PDB entry 3J3R | electron microscopy, 9.40 A resolution (very low resolution: no residue pairs are listed; an interface is given only as per-side residue counts) | chains D and E of the 12 polymer chains in the assembly

[Chain D (and E)]
Protein: Negative regulator of genetic competence ClpC/MecB
Source organism: Bacillus subtilis
Notes: chain E of this document is another copy of the same molecule, construct and numbering; everything in this record applies to it too
Reference sequence: P37571 (CLPC_BACSU); residues 1-810 here = UniProt positions 1-810
Amino-acid sequence (810 residues; row label = number of the first residue in the row):
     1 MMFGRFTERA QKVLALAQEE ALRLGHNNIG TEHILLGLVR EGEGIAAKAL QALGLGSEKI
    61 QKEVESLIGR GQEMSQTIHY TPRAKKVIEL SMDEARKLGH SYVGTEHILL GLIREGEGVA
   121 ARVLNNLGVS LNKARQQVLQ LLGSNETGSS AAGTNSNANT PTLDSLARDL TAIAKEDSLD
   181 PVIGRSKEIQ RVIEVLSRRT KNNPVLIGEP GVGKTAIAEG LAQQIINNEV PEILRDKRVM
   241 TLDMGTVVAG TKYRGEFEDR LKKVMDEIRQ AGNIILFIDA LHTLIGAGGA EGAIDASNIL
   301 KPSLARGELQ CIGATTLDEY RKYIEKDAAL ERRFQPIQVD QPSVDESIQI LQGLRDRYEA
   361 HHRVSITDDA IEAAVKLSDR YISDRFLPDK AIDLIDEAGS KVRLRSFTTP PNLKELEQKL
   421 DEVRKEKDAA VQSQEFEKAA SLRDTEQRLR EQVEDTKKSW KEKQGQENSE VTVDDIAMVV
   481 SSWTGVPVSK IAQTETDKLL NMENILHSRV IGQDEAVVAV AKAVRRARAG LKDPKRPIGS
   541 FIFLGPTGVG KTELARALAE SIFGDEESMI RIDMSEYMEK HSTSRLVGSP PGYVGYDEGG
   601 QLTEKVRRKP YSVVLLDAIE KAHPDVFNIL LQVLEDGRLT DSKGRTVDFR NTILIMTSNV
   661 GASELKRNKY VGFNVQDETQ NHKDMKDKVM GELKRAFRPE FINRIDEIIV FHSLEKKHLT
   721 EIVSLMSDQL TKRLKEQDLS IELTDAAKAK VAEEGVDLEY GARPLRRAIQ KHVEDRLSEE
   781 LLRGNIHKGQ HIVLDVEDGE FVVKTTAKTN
Unresolved in the structure: 1-2, 485-491, 808-810
Sequence notes: engineered mutation A280 (Glu in P37571), A618 (Glu in P37571)
Curated features (UniProtKB/Swiss-Prot):
  - binding site (ATP): G208 to T215, G545 to T552

[Chain D / chain E interface]
At this resolution (9 A) residue pairs are not listed: 108 residues of chain D and 119 of chain E lie at the interface.

[In short]
108 residues of chain D face 119 of chain E across their interface. From UniProt: 16 ATP-binding residues on
chain D.
Chain D and chain E are both Negative regulator of genetic competence ClpC/MecB (Bacillus subtilis); the
structure, Structural dynamics of the MecA-ClpC complex revealed by cryo-EM, was determined by electron
microscopy, deposited together with 3J3S, 3J3T and 3J3U.
